Entry 3P6Y (X-ray diffraction, 2.90 A resolution); this record covers chains B and R of the 6 polymer chains in the assembly.

[Chain B]
Name: Cleavage and polyadenylation specificity factor subunit 5
Source organism: Homo sapiens
Reference sequence: O43809 (CPSF5_HUMAN); residue numbers follow UniProt; this construct covers 34-227
Amino-acid sequence (202 residues; numbered 34 to 235; the number before each row is that of its first residue):
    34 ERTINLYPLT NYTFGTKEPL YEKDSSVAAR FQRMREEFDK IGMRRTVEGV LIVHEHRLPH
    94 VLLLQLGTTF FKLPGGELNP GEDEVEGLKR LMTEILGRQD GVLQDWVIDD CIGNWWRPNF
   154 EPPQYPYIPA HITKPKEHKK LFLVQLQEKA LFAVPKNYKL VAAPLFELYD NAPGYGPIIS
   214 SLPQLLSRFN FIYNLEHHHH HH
Disordered / not traced: 231-235
Construct notes: expression tag (228-235)
UniProt features mapped onto this chain:
  - region: Thr102 to Phe104 (Interaction with RNA)
  - motif: Gly109 to Gly130 (Nudix box)
  - site (Interaction with RNA): Glu55, Arg63
  - modified residue: Tyr40 (Phosphotyrosine), Lys56 (N6-acetyllysine)

[Chain R]
Molecule: 5-nt RNA strand
Sequence (5 nucleotides; numbered 1 to 5; the number before each row is that of its first residue):
     1 UGUAA

[Chain B / chain R interface]
Pairs across the interface - 19 pairs, chain B then chain R:
  Glu55(B) with G2(R), hydrogen bond to the base
  Ser58(B) with U3(R), hydrogen bond to the base
  Ser59(B) with U3(R), base contact
  Val60(B) with G2(R), sugar contact
  Arg63(B) with G2(R), hydrogen bond to the base; U3(R), hydrogen bond to the base
  Leu99(B) with G2(R), base contact; A5(R), base contact
  Gly100(B) with A5(R), base contact
  Thr102(B) with U1(R), hydrogen bond to the sugar
  Phe103(B) with U1(R), base contact; G2(R), stacking on the base; A5(R), base contact
  Phe104(B) with U1(R), hydrogen bond to the base
  Ala205(B) with U1(R), phosphate contact
  Pro206(B) with U1(R), sugar contact
  Gly207(B) with U1(R), sugar contact
  Tyr208(B) with U1(R), hydrogen bond to the base
  Gly209(B) with U1(R), base contact
Interface residues without a listed pair, chain B (16 interface residues in all): Thr101

[Overview]
Chain B and chain R form an interface of 16 and 4 residues respectively; the contacts include 7 hydrogen bonds
and 1 aromatic stacking contact. Polar contacts include Glu55(B)-G2(R), Ser58(B)-U3(R) and Arg63(B)-G2(R).
Here chain B is Cleavage and polyadenylation specificity factor subunit 5 (Homo sapiens) and chain R is a 5-nt
RNA strand. Entry 3P6Y (CF Im25-CF Im68-UGUAA complex) was determined by X-ray diffraction.
